3AV1 - chains G and I of the 10 polymer chains in the assembly; structure by X-ray diffraction, 2.50 A resolution.

Chain G:
Name: Histone H2A type 1-B/E
Organism: Homo sapiens
Reference sequence: P04908 (H2A1B_HUMAN); residues 0-129 here correspond to UniProt positions 1-130 (UniProt number = residue number + 1)
Amino-acid sequence (133 residues; each row starts with the number of its first residue; numbers below 1 keep their minus sign (Gly-3 is residue -3)):
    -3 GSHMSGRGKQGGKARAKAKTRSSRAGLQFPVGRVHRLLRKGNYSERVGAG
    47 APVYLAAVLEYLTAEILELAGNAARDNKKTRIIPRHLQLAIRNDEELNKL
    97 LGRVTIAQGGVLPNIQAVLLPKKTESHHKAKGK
Unresolved in the structure: -3 to 14, 119-129
Sequence notes: expression tag (-3 to -1)
Curated features (UniProtKB/Swiss-Prot):
  - modified residue: Ser1 (N-acetylserine), Arg3 (Citrulline), Lys5 (N6-(2-hydroxyisobutyryl)lysine), Lys9 (N6-(2-hydroxyisobutyryl)lysine), Lys13 (N6-(beta-hydroxybutyryl)lysine), Lys36 (N6-(2-hydroxyisobutyryl)lysine), Lys74 (N6-(2-hydroxyisobutyryl)lysine), Lys75 (N6-(2-hydroxyisobutyryl)lysine), Lys95 (N6-(2-hydroxyisobutyryl)lysine), Gln104 (N5-methylglutamine), Lys118 (N6-(2-hydroxyisobutyryl)lysine), Lys119 (N6-crotonyllysine), Thr120 (Phosphothreonine), Lys125 (N6-crotonyllysine)
  - cross-link (Glycyl lysine isopeptide (Lys-Gly)): Lys13 (interchain with G-Cter in ubiquitin), Lys15 (interchain with G-Cter in ubiquitin), Lys119 (interchain with G-Cter in ubiquitin)

Chain I:
Molecule: 146-nt DNA strand
Sequence (146 nucleotides; each row starts with the number of its first residue):
     1 ATCAATATCCACCTGCAGATTCTACCAAAAGTGTATTTGGAAACTGCTCC
    51 ATCAAAAGGCATGTTCAGCTGAATTCAGCTGAACATGCCTTTTGATGGAG
   101 CAGTTTCCAAATACACTTTTGGTAGAATCTGCAGGTGGATATTGAT

Interface between chain G and chain I:
Contacting residue pairs (14):
  Arg29(G) - DG121(I)  phosphate contact
  Arg29(G) - DG122(I)  salt bridge to the phosphate
  Arg42(G) - DA111(I)  hydrogen bond to the sugar
  Arg42(G) - DT112(I)  phosphate contact
  Val43(G) - DA111(I)  sugar contact
  Val43(G) - DT112(I)  hydrogen bond to the phosphate
  Gly44(G) - DA111(I)  phosphate contact
  Ala45(G) - DA111(I)  hydrogen bond to the phosphate
  Lys75(G) - DG131(I)  phosphate contact
  Lys75(G) - DC132(I)  salt bridge to the phosphate
  Thr76(G) - DT130(I)  hydrogen bond to the phosphate
  Thr76(G) - DG131(I)  hydrogen bond to the phosphate
  Arg77(G) - DT130(I)  hydrogen bond to the sugar
  Arg77(G) - DG131(I)  hydrogen bond to the phosphate
Interface residues without a listed pair, chain G (11 interface residues in all): Thr16, Glu41, Lys74
Interface residues without a listed pair, chain I (8 interface residues in all): DT120

In short:
Chain G and chain I form an interface of 11 and 8 residues respectively; the contacts include 7 hydrogen bonds
and 2 salt bridges. Polar contacts include Arg42(G)-DA111(I), Arg77(G)-DT130(I) and Val43(G)-DT112(I).
Chain G is Histone H2A type 1-B/E (Homo sapiens) and chain I is a 146-nt DNA strand; the structure, The human
nucleosome structure containing the histone variant H3.2, was determined by X-ray diffraction together with
3AV2 from the same study.
